PDB entry 1HOT | X-ray diffraction, 2.40 A resolution | chains A and B

== Chain A (and B) ==
Protein: Glucosamine 6-phosphate deaminase
Source organism: Escherichia coli
Notes: EC 5.3.1.10; chain B of this document is another copy of the same molecule, construct and numbering; everything in this record applies to it too
UniProt: P09375 (NAGB_ECOLI); residues 1-266 here = UniProt positions 1-266
Chain sequence (266 residues; each row starts with the number of its first residue):
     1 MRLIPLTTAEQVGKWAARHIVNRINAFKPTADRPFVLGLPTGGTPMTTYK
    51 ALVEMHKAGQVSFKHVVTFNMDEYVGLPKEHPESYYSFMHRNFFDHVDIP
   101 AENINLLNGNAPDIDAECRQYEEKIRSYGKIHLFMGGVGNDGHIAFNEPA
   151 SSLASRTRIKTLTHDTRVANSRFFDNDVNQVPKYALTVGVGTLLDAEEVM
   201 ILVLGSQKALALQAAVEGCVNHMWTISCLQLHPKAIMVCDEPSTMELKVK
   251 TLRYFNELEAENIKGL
Small-molecule neighbours: N-acetyl-D-glucosamine-6-phosphate (16G; 2-acetamido-2-deoxy-6-O-phosphono-alpha-D-glucopyranose): M1, R2, A150, S151, S152, S155, R158, I159, K160, T161, L258

== Interface between chain A and chain B ==
Contacting residue pairs (21):
  E241(A) - R253(B)  salt bridge
  T244(A) - V249(B)
  M245(A) - V249(B)  hydrophobic
  M245(A) - K250(B)  hydrogen bond (backbone-backbone)
  E246(A) - K248(B)
  E246(A) - K250(B)  salt bridge
  L247(A) - K248(B)
  L247(A) - V249(B)  hydrogen bond (backbone-backbone)
  K248(A) - Q213(B)
  K248(A) - E246(B)  salt bridge
  K248(A) - L247(B)
  V249(A) - T244(B)
  V249(A) - M245(B)  hydrophobic
  V249(A) - L247(B)  hydrogen bond (backbone-backbone)
  V249(A) - K248(B)
  V249(A) - L252(B)  hydrophobic
  K250(A) - M245(B)  hydrogen bond (backbone-backbone)
  K250(A) - E246(B)  salt bridge
  L252(A) - V249(B)  hydrophobic
  R253(A) - E241(B)  salt bridge
  R253(A) - M245(B)
Interface residues without a listed pair, chain A (11 interface residues in all): Q213

== In short ==
The chain A/chain B interface involves 11 residues from each chain; the contacts include 4 hydrogen bonds and
5 salt bridges. Among the polar pairs are E241(A)-R253(B), E246(A)-K250(B) and K248(A)-E246(B). Ligands of
chain A: N-acetyl-D-glucosamine-6-phosphate.
Both chains are Glucosamine 6-phosphate deaminase (Escherichia coli). Entry 1HOT (Glucosamine 6-phosphate
deaminase complexed with the allosteric activator N-acetyl-glucosamine-6-phosphate) was determined by X-ray
diffraction (same publication as 1DEA).
